PDB entry 3AV2 | X-ray diffraction, 2.80 A resolution | chains A and I of the 10 polymer chains in the assembly

Chain A:
Name: Histone H3.3
Organism: Homo sapiens
Reference sequence: P84243 (H33_HUMAN); residues 0-135 here correspond to UniProt positions 1-136 (UniProt number = residue number + 1)
Amino-acid sequence (139 residues; row label = number of the first residue in the row; numbers below 1 keep their minus sign (Gly-3 is residue -3)):
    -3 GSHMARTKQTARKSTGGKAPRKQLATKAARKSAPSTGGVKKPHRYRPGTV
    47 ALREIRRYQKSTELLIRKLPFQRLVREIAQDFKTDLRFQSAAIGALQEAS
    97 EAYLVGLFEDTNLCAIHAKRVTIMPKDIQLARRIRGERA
Unresolved in the structure: -3 to 37, 135
Construct notes: expression tag (-3 to -1)
Curated features (UniProtKB/Swiss-Prot):
  - site: Ser31 (Interaction with ZMYND11)
  - modified residue: Arg2 (Asymmetric dimethylarginine), Thr3 (Phosphothreonine), Lys4 (Allysine), Gln5 (5-glutamyl dopamine), Thr6 (Phosphothreonine), Arg8 (Citrulline), Lys9 (N6,N6,N6-trimethyllysine), Ser10 (ADP-ribosylserine), Thr11 (Phosphothreonine), Lys14 (N6-(2-hydroxyisobutyryl)lysine), Arg17 (Asymmetric dimethylarginine), Lys18 (N6-(2-hydroxyisobutyryl)lysine), Lys23 (N6-(2-hydroxyisobutyryl)lysine), Arg26 (Citrulline), Lys27 (N6,N6,N6-trimethyllysine), Ser28 (ADP-ribosylserine), Ser31 (Phosphoserine), Lys36 (N6,N6,N6-trimethyllysine), Lys37 (N6-methyllysine), Tyr41 (Phosphotyrosine) and 9 more in UniProt
  - lipidation: Lys18 (N6-decanoyllysine)

Chain I:
Molecule: 146-nt DNA strand
Sequence (146 nucleotides; row label = number of the first residue in the row):
     1 ATCAATATCCACCTGCAGATTCTACCAAAAGTGTATTTGGAAACTGCTCC
    51 ATCAAAAGGCATGTTCAGCTGAATTCAGCTGAACATGCCTTTTGATGGAG
   101 CAGTTTCCAAATACACTTTTGGTAGAATCTGCAGGTGGATATTGAT

How chain A and chain I interact:
Contacting residue pairs - 25 pairs, chain A then chain I:
  Arg40(A) - DT65(I)  base contact
  Arg40(A) - DT143(I)  sugar contact
  Tyr41(A) - DT142(I)  phosphate contact
  Tyr41(A) - DT143(I)  phosphate contact
  Arg42(A) - DA67(I)  phosphate contact
  Arg42(A) - DG68(I)  salt bridge to the phosphate
  Arg42(A) - DT143(I)  hydrogen bond to the phosphate
  Pro43(A) - DA67(I)  phosphate contact
  Pro43(A) - DG68(I)  sugar contact
  Thr45(A) - DT143(I)  hydrogen bond to the phosphate
  Arg63(A) - DG59(I)  phosphate contact
  Arg63(A) - DC60(I)  sugar contact
  Arg72(A) - DC50(I)  salt bridge to the phosphate
  Arg83(A) - DC50(I)  phosphate contact
  Phe84(A) - DC49(I)  sugar contact
  Phe84(A) - DC50(I)  hydrogen bond to the phosphate
  Gln85(A) - DC49(I)  phosphate contact
  Ser86(A) - DC49(I)  phosphate contact
  Arg116(A) - DT70(I)  phosphate contact
  Arg116(A) - DG71(I)  phosphate contact
  Val117(A) - DT70(I)  hydrogen bond to the phosphate
  Thr118(A) - DC69(I)  phosphate contact
  Thr118(A) - DT70(I)  hydrogen bond to the phosphate
  Met120(A) - DT70(I)  phosphate contact
  Met120(A) - DG71(I)  phosphate contact
Also at the interface, not in a pair above, chain A (18 interface residues in all): His39, Lys115, Lys122
Also at the interface, not in a pair above, chain I (13 interface residues in all): DG144

Overview:
The interface between chain A and chain I involves 18 residues on one side and 13 on the other, with 5
hydrogen bonds and 2 salt bridges. Polar pairs include Arg42(A)-DT143(I), Thr45(A)-DT143(I) and
Phe84(A)-DC50(I).
Chain A is Histone H3.3 (Homo sapiens) and chain I is a 146-nt DNA strand; the structure, The human nucleosome
structure containing the histone variant H3.3, was determined by X-ray diffraction (same publication as 3AV1).
